2IS4 - chains D and A of the 4 polymer chains in the assembly; structure by X-ray diffraction, 2.60 A resolution.

# Chain D
Molecule: 26-nt DNA strand
Sequence (26 nucleotides; row label = number of the first residue in the row):
     1 TCGAGCACTGCAGTGCTCGTTGTTTA
Unresolved in the structure: 1

# Chain A
Molecule: DNA helicase II
Organism: Escherichia coli
Notes: EC 3.6.1.-
Reference sequence: P03018 (UVRD_ECOLI); residue numbers follow UniProt; this construct covers 1-680
Sequence (680 residues; numbered 1 to 680; the number before each row is that of its first residue):
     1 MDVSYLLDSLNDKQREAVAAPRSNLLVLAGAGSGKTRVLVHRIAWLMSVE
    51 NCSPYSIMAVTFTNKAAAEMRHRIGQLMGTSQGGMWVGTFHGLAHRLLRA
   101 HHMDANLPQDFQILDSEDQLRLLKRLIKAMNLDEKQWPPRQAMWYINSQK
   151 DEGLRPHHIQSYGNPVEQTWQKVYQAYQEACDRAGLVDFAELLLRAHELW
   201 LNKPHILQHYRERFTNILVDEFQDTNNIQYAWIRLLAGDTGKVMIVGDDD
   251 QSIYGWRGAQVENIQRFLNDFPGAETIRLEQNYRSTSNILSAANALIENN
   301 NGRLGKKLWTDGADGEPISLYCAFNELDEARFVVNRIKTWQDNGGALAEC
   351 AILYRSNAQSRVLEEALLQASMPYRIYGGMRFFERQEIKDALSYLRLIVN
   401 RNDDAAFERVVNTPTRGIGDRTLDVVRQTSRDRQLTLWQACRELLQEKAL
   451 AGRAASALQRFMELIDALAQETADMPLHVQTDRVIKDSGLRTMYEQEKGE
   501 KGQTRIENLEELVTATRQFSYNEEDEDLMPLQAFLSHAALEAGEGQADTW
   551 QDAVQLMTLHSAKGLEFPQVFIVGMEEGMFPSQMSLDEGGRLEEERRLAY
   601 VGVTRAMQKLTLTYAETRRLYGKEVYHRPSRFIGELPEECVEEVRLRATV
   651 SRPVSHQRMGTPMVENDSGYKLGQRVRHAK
Unresolved in the structure: 161-163, 520-528, 545-548, 663-680
Construct notes: engineered mutation Val399 (Ala in P03018)
UniProt features mapped onto this chain:
  - binding site (ATP): Gly32 to Arg37, Arg284
  - mutagenesis: Gly30 (G30D: In uvrD252, UV sensitive, significant loss of DNA-dependent ATPase, helicase activity requires higher ATP and MgCl(2), nearly inactive on 96 bp dsDNA. KM for ATP rises to 1.2 mM)
Metal / ion sites: Mg2+: Thr36 (together with AMP-PNP)
Ligand contacts: AMP-PNP (ANP; phosphoaminophosphonic acid-adenylate ester): Ser9, Leu10, Asn11, Gln14, Gly30, Ala31, Gly32, Ser33, Gly34, Lys35, Thr36, Arg37, Arg73, Glu221, Gln251, Tyr283, Arg284, Gly564, Glu566, Arg605, Met607
From the paper describing this entry:
  - binding site for AMP-PNP: Gln14, Lys35, Arg37, Arg73, Tyr283, Arg284, Glu566, Arg605
  - specificity-determining residues: Gln14
  - Mg2+ coordination: Thr36
  - Mg2+ coordination through a water molecule: Asp220, Glu221
  - catalytic residues: Glu221, Gln251
  - contacts within the chain: Phe62-Arg257, Asp115-Lys389 (salt bridge), Asp118-Arg396 (salt bridge)
  - conformationally variable residues (side-chain flip): Arg257, Tyr621
  - binding site for the 26-nt DNA strand (chain D): Phe189, Tyr254, Trp256, Arg355, Gly419, His560, Met584
  - mutagenesis - D115A/D118A, Y621A: decreased catalytic activity
  - mutagenesis - G378T/G379T, R396E, G419T, T422A: decreased binding to dsDNA
  - mutagenesis - T422A: decreased catalytic activity on helicase
  - mutagenesis - G378T/G379T, R396E, G419T: unchanged catalytic activity on helicase
  - mutagenesis - G378T/G379T: decreased growth
  - mutagenesis - A399V: unchanged catalytic activity

# Interface between chain D and chain A
Residue-residue contacts - 53 pairs, chain D then chain A:
  DG10(D) - Arg421(A)  sugar contact
  DC11(D) - Gly417(A)  sugar contact
  DC11(D) - Gly419(A)  hydrogen bond to the phosphate
  DC11(D) - Asp420(A)  hydrogen bond to the phosphate
  DC11(D) - Arg421(A)  salt bridge to the phosphate
  DC11(D) - Thr422(A)  hydrogen bond to the phosphate
  DA12(D) - Asn412(A)  hydrogen bond to the phosphate
  DA12(D) - Thr415(A)  phosphate contact
  DA12(D) - Gly417(A)  hydrogen bond to the phosphate
  DT20(D) - Tyr621(A)  base contact
  DT21(D) - Met584(A)  sugar contact
  DT21(D) - Tyr621(A)  hydrogen bond to the phosphate
  DG22(D) - Arg355(A)  base contact
  DG22(D) - Ser356(A)  phosphate contact
  DG22(D) - Ser582(A)  hydrogen bond to the base
  DG22(D) - Met584(A)  base contact
  DG22(D) - Ser585(A)  base contact
  DG22(D) - Tyr621(A)  hydrogen bond to the phosphate
  DT23(D) - Trp256(A)  stacking on the base
  DT23(D) - Arg355(A)  hydrogen bond to the base
  DT23(D) - Ser356(A)  phosphate contact
  DT23(D) - Asn357(A)  hydrogen bond to the phosphate
  DT23(D) - Thr558(A)  phosphate contact
  DT23(D) - His560(A)  base contact
  DT24(D) - Phe62(A)  base contact
  DT24(D) - Thr63(A)  phosphate contact
  DT24(D) - Tyr254(A)  sugar contact
  DT24(D) - Trp256(A)  base contact
  DT24(D) - Asn357(A)  phosphate contact
  DT24(D) - Arg381(A)  salt bridge to the phosphate
  DT24(D) - Thr558(A)  hydrogen bond to the phosphate
  DT24(D) - His560(A)  sugar contact
  DT24(D) - Ser561(A)  hydrogen bond to the phosphate
  DT25(D) - Phe62(A)  sugar contact
  DT25(D) - Thr63(A)  phosphate contact
  DT25(D) - Asn64(A)  hydrogen bond to the phosphate
  DT25(D) - Thr89(A)  phosphate contact
  DT25(D) - His91(A)  phosphate contact
  DT25(D) - Ser116(A)  hydrogen bond to the base
  DT25(D) - Phe189(A)  stacking on the base
  DA26(D) - Asn64(A)  hydrogen bond to the phosphate
  DA26(D) - Thr89(A)  hydrogen bond to the phosphate
  DA26(D) - His91(A)  sugar contact
  DA26(D) - Gly92(A)  phosphate contact
  DA26(D) - His95(A)  hydrogen bond to the phosphate
  DA26(D) - Ile113(A)  sugar contact
  DA26(D) - Asp115(A)  base contact
  DA26(D) - Phe189(A)  base contact
  DA26(D) - Leu192(A)  sugar contact
  DA26(D) - Met380(A)  base contact
  DA26(D) - Leu535(A)  base contact
  DA26(D) - Ser536(A)  hydrogen bond to the phosphate
  DA26(D) - Ala539(A)  sugar contact
Other interface residues (no listed pair), chain D (11 interface residues in all): DG13
Other interface residues (no listed pair), chain A (41 interface residues in all): Arg257, Ala358, Arg416, Ile418, Glu595

# In short
11 residues of chain D and 41 residues of chain A are in contact; the contacts include 18 hydrogen bonds, 2
salt bridges and 2 aromatic stacking contacts. Among the polar pairs are DG22(D)-Ser582(A), DT23(D)-Arg355(A)
and DT25(D)-Ser116(A). From the paper: catalytic residues Glu221(A) and Gln251(A); G378T/G379T, R396E and
G419T of chain A, among others, reduce binding to dsDNA; 7 substitutions were tested in all.
Here chain D is a 26-nt DNA strand and chain A is DNA helicase II (Escherichia coli). Entry 2IS4 (Crystal
structure of UvrD-DNA-ADPNP ternary complex) was determined by X-ray diffraction together with 2IS1 and 2IS6
from the same study.
